PDB entry 3QZE | X-ray diffraction, 1.59 A resolution | chains A and B

[Chain A (and B)]
Name: Dihydrodipicolinate synthase
From: Pseudomonas aeruginosa
Notes: EC 4.2.1.52; chain B of this document is another copy of the same molecule, construct and numbering; everything in this record applies to it too
Reference sequence: Q9I4W3 (DAPA_PSEAE); residue numbers follow UniProt; this construct covers 1-292
Sequence (314 residues; row label = number of the first residue in the row; numbers below 1 keep their minus sign (Met-21 is residue -21)):
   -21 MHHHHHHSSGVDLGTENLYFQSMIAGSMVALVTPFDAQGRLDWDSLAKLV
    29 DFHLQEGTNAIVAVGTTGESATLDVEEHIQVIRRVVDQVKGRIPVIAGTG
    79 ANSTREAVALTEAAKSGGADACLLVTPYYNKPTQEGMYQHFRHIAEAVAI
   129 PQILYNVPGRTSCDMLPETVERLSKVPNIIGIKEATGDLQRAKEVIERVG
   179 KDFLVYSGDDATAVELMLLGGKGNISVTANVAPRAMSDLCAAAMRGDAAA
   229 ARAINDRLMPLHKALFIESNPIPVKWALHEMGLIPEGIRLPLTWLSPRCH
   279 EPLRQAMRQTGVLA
Not modelled in the structure: -21 to 0, 292 (chain B: -21 to 1, 292)
Construct notes: expression tag (-21 to 0)
UniProt features mapped onto this chain:
  - active site: Tyr133 (Proton donor/acceptor), Lys161 (Schiff-base intermediate with substrate)
  - binding site (pyruvate): Thr45, Ile203
  - site (Part of a proton relay during catalysis): Thr44, Tyr107

[Interface between chain A and chain B]
Pairs across the interface (71; chain A residue first):
  Thr44(A) - Tyr107(B)  hydrogen bond
  Ala49(A) - Asn80(B)
  Ala49(A) - Ser81(B)
  Ala49(A) - Asn108(B)
  Thr50(A) - Arg83(B)  hydrogen bond (backbone-side chain)
  Asp52(A) - Arg83(B)  salt bridge
  Glu55(A) - Arg83(B)  salt bridge
  Asn80(A) - Ala49(B)
  Asn80(A) - Pro269(B)
  Ser81(A) - Ala49(B)
  Thr82(A) - Leu268(B)  hydrogen bond (side chain-backbone)
  Thr82(A) - Pro269(B)
  Arg83(A) - Thr50(B)  hydrogen bond (side chain-backbone)
  Arg83(A) - Asp52(B)  salt bridge
  Arg83(A) - Glu55(B)  salt bridge
  Arg83(A) - Arg267(B)
  Val103(A) - Tyr107(B)
  Pro105(A) - Pro269(B)  hydrophobic
  Tyr106(A) - Tyr106(B)  hydrophobic
  Tyr106(A) - Tyr107(B)  hydrophobic
  Tyr107(A) - Thr44(B)  hydrogen bond
  Tyr107(A) - Val103(B)
  Tyr107(A) - Tyr106(B)  hydrophobic
  Tyr107(A) - Tyr133(B)
  Tyr107(A) - Arg138(B)  hydrogen bond (backbone-side chain)
  Asn108(A) - Ala49(B)
  Asn108(A) - Arg138(B)
  Asn108(A) - Pro269(B)
  Asn108(A) - Leu270(B)
  Lys109(A) - Gly137(B)
  Lys109(A) - Arg138(B)
  Lys109(A) - Ser247(B)  hydrogen bond (backbone-side chain)
  Pro110(A) - Pro269(B)
  Thr111(A) - Ile250(B)
  Thr111(A) - Thr271(B)  hydrogen bond
  Gly114(A) - Pro269(B)
  Gly114(A) - Thr271(B)
  Gln117(A) - Leu268(B)
  His118(A) - Pro269(B)
  Tyr133(A) - Tyr107(B)
  Pro136(A) - Ser140(B)
  Gly137(A) - Lys109(B)
  Gly137(A) - Ser140(B)  hydrogen bond (backbone-side chain)
  Arg138(A) - Tyr107(B)  hydrogen bond (side chain-backbone)
  Arg138(A) - Asn108(B)
  Arg138(A) - Lys109(B)
  Arg138(A) - Ser140(B)  hydrogen bond (backbone-side chain)
  Thr139(A) - Arg138(B)
  Thr139(A) - Ser140(B)
  Ser140(A) - Pro136(B)
  Ser140(A) - Gly137(B)  hydrogen bond (side chain-backbone)
  Ser140(A) - Arg138(B)  hydrogen bond (side chain-backbone)
  Ser140(A) - Thr139(B)
  Ser140(A) - Ser140(B)  hydrogen bond
  Glu246(A) - Thr111(B)
  Ser247(A) - Lys109(B)  hydrogen bond (side chain-backbone)
  Ile250(A) - Thr111(B)
  Arg267(A) - Arg83(B)
  Leu268(A) - Thr82(B)  hydrogen bond (backbone-side chain)
  Leu268(A) - Gln117(B)
  Pro269(A) - Asn80(B)
  Pro269(A) - Thr82(B)
  Pro269(A) - Pro105(B)  hydrophobic
  Pro269(A) - Asn108(B)
  Pro269(A) - Pro110(B)
  Pro269(A) - Gly114(B)
  Pro269(A) - His118(B)
  Leu270(A) - Asn108(B)
  Thr271(A) - Thr111(B)  hydrogen bond
  Thr271(A) - Gly114(B)
  Thr271(A) - Gln117(B)
Also at the interface, not in a pair above, chain A (38 interface residues in all): Ser48, Leu51, Glu113, Val135
Also at the interface, not in a pair above, chain B (38 interface residues in all): Ser48, Leu51, Glu113, Val135, Glu246

[Overview]
The chain A/chain B interface involves 38 residues from each chain; the contacts include 17 hydrogen bonds and
4 salt bridges. Polar pairs include Asp52(A)-Arg83(B), Glu55(A)-Arg83(B) and Thr44(A)-Tyr107(B). From UniProt:
active-site residues Tyr133(A) and Lys161(A) and pyruvate-binding residues Thr45(A) and Ile203(A) on chain A.
Both chains are Dihydrodipicolinate synthase (Pseudomonas aeruginosa). Entry 3QZE (Crystal Structure of DapA
(PA1010) at 1.6 A resolution) was determined by X-ray diffraction together with 3R5A, 3R5B, 3R5C and 3R5D from
the same study.
